3PF9 - chain A; structure by X-ray diffraction, 1.75 A resolution.

# Chain A
Molecule: Cinnamoyl esterase
Source organism: Lactobacillus johnsonii
Notes: EC 3.1.1.-
Reference sequence: D3YEX6 (D3YEX6_LACJO); residue numbers follow UniProt; this construct covers 1-249
Sequence (270 residues; row label = number of the first residue in the row; numbers below 1 keep their minus sign (Met-20 is residue -20)):
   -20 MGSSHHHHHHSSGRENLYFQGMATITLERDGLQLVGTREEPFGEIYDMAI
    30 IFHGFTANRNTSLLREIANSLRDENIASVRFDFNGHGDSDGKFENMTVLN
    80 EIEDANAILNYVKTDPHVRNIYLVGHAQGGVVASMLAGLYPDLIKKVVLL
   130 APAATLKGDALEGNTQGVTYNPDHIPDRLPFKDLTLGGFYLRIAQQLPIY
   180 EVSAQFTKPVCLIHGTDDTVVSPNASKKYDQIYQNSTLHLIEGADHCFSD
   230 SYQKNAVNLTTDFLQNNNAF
Disordered / not traced: -20 to -6, 246-249
Sequence notes: expression tag (-20 to 0); engineered mutation Ala106 (Ser in D3YEX6)
Bound ions: Na+ site 1 near Gly66 (its only coordinating residue here); Na+ site 2: Asp209, Tyr212, Ser215
Reported in the primary citation:
  - mutagenesis - H32A: decreased catalytic activity
  - mutagenesis - D61A: abolished catalytic activity

# Summary
The Na+ site 2 is built by Asp209, Tyr212 and Ser215. From the paper: H32A reduces catalytic activity; D61A
abolishes catalytic activity.
Chain A is Cinnamoyl esterase (Lactobacillus johnsonii); the structure, Crystal structure of the Lactobacillus
johnsonii cinnamoyl esterase LJ0536 S106A mutant, was determined by X-ray diffraction (same publication as
3PF8, 3PFB, 3PFC, 3QM1 and 3S2Z).
